PDB entry 2F8N | X-ray diffraction, 2.90 A resolution | chains I and A of the 10 polymer chains in the assembly

[Chain I]
Molecule: alpha-satellite DNA (146 bp)
Source organism: Homo sapiens
Sequence (146 nucleotides; each row starts with the number of its first residue):
     1 ATCAATATCC ACCTGCAGAT TCTACCAAAA GTGTATTTGG AAACTGCTCC ATCAAAAGGC
    61 ATGTTCAGCG GAA
   73A T
    74 TCCGCTGAAC ATGCCTTTTG ATGGAGCAGT TTCCAAATAC ACTTTTGGTA GAATCTGCAG
   134 GTGGATATTG AT
Not modelled in the structure: 73A

[Chain A]
Protein: Histone H3.1
Source organism: Xenopus laevis
UniProt: P84233 (H31_XENLA); aligned to UniProt positions 1-136 over residues 400-535 (the alignment contains insertions or deletions, so no single offset holds)
Sequence (136 residues; row label = number of the first residue in the row):
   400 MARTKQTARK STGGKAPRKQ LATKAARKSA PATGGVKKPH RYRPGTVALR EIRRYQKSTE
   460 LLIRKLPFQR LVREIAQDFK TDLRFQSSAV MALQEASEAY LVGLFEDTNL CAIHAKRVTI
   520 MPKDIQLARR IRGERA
Not modelled in the structure: 400-437
Curated features (UniProtKB/Swiss-Prot):
  - modified residue: Arg402 (Asymmetric dimethylarginine), Thr403 (Phosphothreonine), Lys404 (Allysine), Gln405 (5-glutamyl dopamine), Thr406 (Phosphothreonine), Arg408 (Citrulline), Lys409 (N6,N6,N6-trimethyllysine), Ser410 (ADP-ribosylserine), Thr411 (Phosphothreonine), Lys414 (N6-(2-hydroxyisobutyryl)lysine), Arg417 (Asymmetric dimethylarginine), Lys418 (N6-(2-hydroxyisobutyryl)lysine), Lys423 (N6-(2-hydroxyisobutyryl)lysine), Arg426 (Citrulline), Lys427 (N6,N6,N6-trimethyllysine), Ser428 (ADP-ribosylserine), Lys436 (N6,N6,N6-trimethyllysine), Lys437 (N6-methyllysine), Tyr441 (Phosphotyrosine), Lys456 (N6,N6,N6-trimethyllysine) and 8 more in UniProt
  - lipidation: Cys510 (S-palmitoyl cysteine)

[Chain I / chain A interface]
Contacting residue pairs (25):
  DC49(I) - Arg483(A)  phosphate contact
  DC49(I) - Phe484(A)  sugar contact
  DC49(I) - Gln485(A)  phosphate contact
  DC49(I) - Ser486(A)  phosphate contact
  DC50(I) - Arg472(A)  salt bridge to the phosphate
  DC50(I) - Arg483(A)  phosphate contact
  DC50(I) - Phe484(A)  hydrogen bond to the phosphate
  DG59(I) - Arg463(A)  salt bridge to the phosphate
  DC60(I) - Arg463(A)  salt bridge to the phosphate
  DT65(I) - Arg440(A)  base contact
  DA67(I) - Pro443(A)  phosphate contact
  DG68(I) - Arg442(A)  phosphate contact
  DC69(I) - Thr518(A)  hydrogen bond to the phosphate
  DG70(I) - Arg516(A)  phosphate contact
  DG70(I) - Val517(A)  hydrogen bond to the phosphate
  DG70(I) - Thr518(A)  hydrogen bond to the phosphate
  DG71(I) - Arg516(A)  salt bridge to the phosphate
  DG71(I) - Met520(A)  phosphate contact
  DT142(I) - Tyr441(A)  phosphate contact
  DT142(I) - Thr445(A)  phosphate contact
  DG143(I) - Arg440(A)  sugar contact
  DG143(I) - Tyr441(A)  phosphate contact
  DG143(I) - Arg442(A)  salt bridge to the phosphate
  DG143(I) - Thr445(A)  hydrogen bond to the phosphate
  DA144(I) - Arg442(A)  phosphate contact
Also at the interface, not in a pair above, chain I (14 interface residues in all): DG58
Also at the interface, not in a pair above, chain A (17 interface residues in all): Leu482, Lys515

[Overview]
14 residues of chain I face 17 of chain A across their interface; the contacts include 5 hydrogen bonds and 5
salt bridges. Among the polar pairs are DC50(I)-Phe484(A), DC69(I)-Thr518(A) and DG70(I)-Val517(A).
Chain I is alpha-satellite DNA (146 bp) (Homo sapiens) and chain A is Histone H3.1 (Xenopus laevis); the
structure, 2.9 Angstrom X-ray structure of hybrid macroH2A nucleosomes, was determined by X-ray diffraction.
